4V4V - chains AA and AI of the 52 polymer chains in the assembly; structure by electron microscopy, 15.00 A resolution (very low resolution: no residue pairs are listed; an interface is given only as per-side residue counts).

Chain AA:
Molecule: 16S ribosomal RNA
Source organism: Escherichia coli
Sequence (1488 nucleotides; numbered 5 to 1534; 42 numbers in that range are skipped by the numbering (no residue carries them; nothing is unmodelled there); the number before each row is that of its first residue):
     5 UGAAGAGUUUGAUCAUGGCUCAGAUUGAACGCUGGCGGCAGGCCUAACAC
    55 AUGCAAGUCGAACGGU
    73 CCGGAAGAAGCU
    88 UUCUUU
    95 UGGAC
   101 AGUGGCGGACGGGUGAGUAAUGUCUGGGAAACUGCCUGAUGGAGGGGGAU
   151 AACUACUGGAAACGGUAGCUAAUACCGCAUAACGUCGCAAGACCAAAGAG
   201 GUUU
   216 UCUUGCCAUCGGAUGUGCCCAGAUGGGAUUAGCUAGUAGGUGGGGUAACG
   266 GCUCACCUAGGCGACGAUCCCUAGCUGGUCUGAGAGGAUGACCAGCCACA
   316 CUGGAACUGAGACACGGUCCAGACUCCUACGGGAGGCAGCAGUGGGGAAU
   366 AUUGCACAAUGGGCGCAAGCCUGAUGCAGCCAUGCCGCGUGUAUGAAGAA
   416 GGCCUUCGGGUUGUAAAGUACUUUC
   442 GCGGGGAGGAAGGGAGCGACGA
   474 GCUCAUUGACGUUACCCGC
   494 GAAGUAGCACCGGCUAACUCCGUGCCAGCAGCCGCGGUAAUACGGAGGGU
   544 GCAAGCGUUAAUCGGAAUUACUGGGCGUAAAGCGCACGCAGGCGGUUUGU
   594 UAAGUCAGAUGUGAAAUCCCCGGGCUCAACCUGGGAACUGCAUCUGAUAC
   644 UGGCAAGCUUGAGUCUCGUAGAGGGGGGUAGAAUUCCAGGUGUAGCGGUG
   694 AAAUGCGUAGAGAUCUGGAGGAAUACCGGUGGCGAAGGCGGCCCCCUGGA
   744 CGAAGACUGACGCUCAGGUGCGAAAGCGUGGGGAGCAAACAGGAUUAGAU
   794 ACCCUGGUAGUCCACGCCGUAAACGAUGUCGACUUGGAGGUUGUGUCU
   848 CGUGGCUUCCGGAGCUAACGCGUUAAGUCGACCGCCUGGGGAGUACGGCC
   898 GCAAGGUUAAAACUCAAAUGAAUUGACGGGGGCCCGCACAAGCGGUGGAG
   948 CAUGUGGUUUAAUUCGAUGCAACGCGAAGAACCUUACCUGGUCUUGACAU
   998 CCACGGAAGUUUUCAGAGAUGAGAAUGUGCCUUCGGGAACCGUGAGACAG
  1048 GUGCUGCAUGGCUGUCGUCAGCUCGUGUUGUGAAAUGUUGGGUUAAGUCC
  1098 CGCAACGAGCGCAACCCUUAUCCUUUGUUGCCAGCGGUCCGGCCGGGAAC
  1148 UCAAAGGAGACUGCCAGUGAUA
  1171 ACUGGAGGAAGGUGGGGAUGACGUCAAGUCAUCAUGGCCCUUACGACCAG
  1221 GGCUACACACGUGCUACAAUGGCGACUACAAAGAGAAGCGACCUCGCGAG
  1271 AGCAAGCGGACCUCAUAAAGUGCGUCGUAGUCCGGAUUGGAGUCUGCAAC
  1321 UCGACUCCAUGAAGUCGGAAUCGCUAGUAAUCGUGGAUCAGAAUGCCACG
  1371 GUGAAUACGUUCCCGGGCCUUGUACACACCGCCCGUCACACCAUGGGAGU
  1421 GGGUUGCAAAAGAAGUAGGUAGC
  1446 AACCUUCGGG
  1459 GCGCUUACCACUUUGUGAUUCAUGACUGGGGUGAAGUCGUAACAAGGUAA
  1509 CCGUAGGGGAACCUGCGGUUGGAUCA

Chain AI:
Molecule: 30S ribosomal subunit protein S9
Source organism: Escherichia coli
UniProtKB: P0A7X3 (RS9_ECOLI); residues 4-129 here = UniProt positions 4-129
Chain sequence (126 residues; row label = number of the first residue in the row):
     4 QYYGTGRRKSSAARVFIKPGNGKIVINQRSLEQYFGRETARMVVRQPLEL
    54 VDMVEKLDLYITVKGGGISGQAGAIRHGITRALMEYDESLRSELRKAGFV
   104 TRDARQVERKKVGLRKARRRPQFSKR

How chain AA and chain AI interact:
At this resolution (15 A) residue pairs are not listed: 44 residues of chain AA and 38 of chain AI lie at the interface.

In short:
44 residues of chain AA and 38 residues of chain AI are in contact.
Here chain AA is 16S ribosomal RNA and chain AI is 30S ribosomal subunit protein S9, both from Escherichia
coli. Entry 4V4V (Structure of a pre-translocational E. coli ribosome obtained by fitting atomic models for
RNA and protein ...) was determined by electron microscopy together with 4V4W from the same study.
